PDB entry 5T6B | X-ray diffraction, 2.00 A resolution | chain A

== Chain A ==
Name: Sugar 3-C-methyl transferase
From: Actinomadura kijaniata
Reference sequence: B3TMQ9 (B3TMQ9_9ACTN); residues 1-414 here = UniProt positions 1-414
Chain sequence (416 residues; row label = number of the first residue in the row; numbers below 1 keep their minus sign (Gln-1 is residue -1)):
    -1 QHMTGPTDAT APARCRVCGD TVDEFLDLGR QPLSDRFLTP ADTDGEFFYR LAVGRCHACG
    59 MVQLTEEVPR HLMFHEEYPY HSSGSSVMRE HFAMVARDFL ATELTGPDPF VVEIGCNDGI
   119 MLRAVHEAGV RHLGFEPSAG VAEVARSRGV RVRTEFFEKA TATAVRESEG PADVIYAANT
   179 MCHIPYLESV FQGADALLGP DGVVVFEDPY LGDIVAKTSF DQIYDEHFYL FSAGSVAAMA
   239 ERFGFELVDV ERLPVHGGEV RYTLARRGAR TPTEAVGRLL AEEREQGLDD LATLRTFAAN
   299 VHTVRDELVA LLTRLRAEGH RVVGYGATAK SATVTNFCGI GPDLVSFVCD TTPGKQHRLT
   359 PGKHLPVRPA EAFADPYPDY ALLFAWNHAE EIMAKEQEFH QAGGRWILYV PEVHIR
Unresolved in the structure: -1 to 8, 373-375
Differences from the reference sequence: expression tag (-1 to 0); engineered mutation Met92 (Lys in B3TMQ9), Arg95 (Gln in B3TMQ9), Asp96 (Arg in B3TMQ9), Phe97 (Leu in B3TMQ9), Pro105 (Ala in B3TMQ9), Glu388 (Asp in B3TMQ9), His398 (Arg in B3TMQ9), His412 (Arg in B3TMQ9), Ile413 (Val in B3TMQ9), Arg414 (Leu in B3TMQ9)
Metal / ion sites: Zn2+: Cys13, Cys16, Cys54, Cys57
Residues lining bound ligands:
  - S-adenosylhomocysteine (SAH): Phe72, Tyr76, Tyr78, Ser80, Phe90, Glu111, Ile112, Gly113, Asn115, Phe133, Glu134, Pro135, Ser136, Val139, Glu153, Phe154, Phe155, Ala176, Asn177, Thr178, His181, Ile182, Tyr184
  - thymidine-5'-phosphate (TMP): Tyr78, His254, Tyr323, Gly324, Ala325, Thr326, Cys347, Asp348, Thr349, Thr350, Lys353, Ala383, Asn385, His386, Glu389, Ile390, Lys393

== In short ==
Ligands of chain A: S-adenosylhomocysteine and thymidine-5'-phosphate. The Zn2+ site is built by Cys13, Cys16,
Cys54 and Cys57.
Chain A is Sugar 3-C-methyl transferase (Actinomadura kijaniata); the structure, X-ray structure of the KijD1
C3-methyltransfeerase, converted to monomeric form, was determined by X-ray diffraction (same publication as
5T67).
